4LF9 - chains A and O of the 21 polymer chains in the assembly; structure by X-ray diffraction, 3.28 A resolution.

Chain A:
Molecule: 16S rRNA
Organism: Thermus thermophilus
Sequence (1522 nucleotides; each row starts with the number of its first residue; note: 42 numbers in that range are skipped by the numbering (no residue carries them; nothing is unmodelled there); a row labelled like 190A-190L holds insertion residues (190A, then the next letters in order); numbering starts at 0):
     0 UUUGUUGGAGAGUUUGAUCCUGGCUCAGGGUGAACGCUGGCGGCGUGCCU
    50 AAGACAUGCAAGUCGUGCGGG
    73 CCGCGGGGUUUU
    88 ACUCCG
    95 UGGUC
   101 AGCGGCGGACGGGUGAGUAACGCGUGGGU
  129A G
   130 ACCUACCCGGAAGAGGGGGACAACCCGGGGAAACUCGGGCUAAUCCCCCA
   180 UGUGGACCCGC
190A-190L CCCUUGGGGUGU
   191 GUCCAAAGGGCUUU
   216 GCCCGCUUCCGGAUGGGCCCGCGUCCCAUCAGCUAGUUGGUGGGGUAAUG
   266 GCCCACCAAGGCGACGACGGGUAGCCGGUCUGAGAGGAUGGCCGGCCACA
   316 GGGGCACUGAGACACGGGCCCCACUCCUACGGGAGGCAGCAGUUAGGAAU
   366 CUUCCGCAAUGGGCGCAAGCCUGACGGAGCGACGCCGCUUGGAGGAAGAA
   416 GCCCUUCGGGGUGUAAACUCCUGAA
   442 CCCGGGACGAAACCCCCGACGA
   474 GGGGACUGACGGUACCGGG
   494 GUAAUAGCGCCGGCCAACUCCGUGCCAGCAGCCGCGGUAAUACGGAGGGC
   544 GCGAGCGUUACCCGGAUUCACUGGGCGUAAAGGGCGUGUAGGCGGCCUGG
   594 GGCGUCCCAUGUGAAAGACCACGGCUCAACCGUGGGGGAGCGUGGGAUAC
   644 GCUCAGGCUAGACGGUGGGAGAGGGUGGUGGAAUUCCCGGAGUAGCGGUG
   694 AAAUGCGCAGAUACCGGGAGGAACGCCGAUGGCGAAGGCAGCCACCUGGU
   744 CCACCCGUGACGCUGAGGCGCGAAAGCGUGGGGAGCAAACCGGAUUAGAU
   794 ACCCGGGUAGUCCACGCCCUAAACGAUGCGCGCUAGGUCUCUGGGUCU
   848 CCUGGGGGCCGAAGCUAACGCGUUAAGCGCGCCGCCUGGGGAGUACGGCC
   898 GCAAGGCUGAAACUCAAAGGAAUUGACGGGGGCCCGCACAAGCGGUGGAG
   948 CAUGUGGUUUAAUUCGAAGXAACGCGAAGAACCUUACCAGGCCUUGACAU
   998 GCUAGG
 1003A G
  1004 AACCCGGGUGAAAGCCUGGGGUGCCCC
1030A-1030D GCGA
  1031 GGGGAGCCCUAGCACAGGUGCUGCAUGGCCGUCGUCAGCUCGUGCCGUGA
  1081 GGUGUUGGGUUAAGUCCCGCAACGAGCGCAACCCCCGCCGUUAGUUGCCA
  1131 GCGGUUCGGCCGGGCACUCUAACGGGACUGCCCGCGAAA
  1171 GCGGGAGGAAGGAGGGGACGACGUCUGGUCAGCAUGGCCCUUACGGCCUG
  1221 GGCGACACACGUGCUACAAUGCCCACUACAAAGCGAUGCCACCCGGCAAC
  1271 GGGGAGCUAAUCGCAAAAAGGUGGGCCCAGUUCGGAUUGGGGUCUGCAAC
  1321 CCGACCCCAUGAAGCCGGAAUCGCUAGUAAUCGCGGAUCAG
 1361A C
  1362 CAUGCCGCGGUGAAUACGUUCCCGGGCCUUGUACACACXGCCXGUXACGC
  1412 CAUGGGAGCGGGCUCUACCCGAAGUCGCCGGG
  1446 AGCCUACGGG
  1459 CAGGCGCCGAGGGUAGGGCCCGUGACUGGGGCGAAGUCGUAACAAGGUAG
  1509 CUGUACCGGAAGGUGCGGCUGGAUCCACUCCUUUCU
Disordered / not traced: 0-4, 1534-1538
Modified positions: PSU (pseudouridine-5'-monophosphate) at position 516, 7MG (7N-methyl-8-hydroguanosine-5'-monophosphate) at position 527, M2G (N2-dimethylguanosine-5'-monophosphate) at position 966, 5MC (5-methylcytidine-5'-monophosphate) at position 967, 2MG (2N-methylguanosine-5'-monophosphate) at position 1207, 5MC (5-methylcytidine-5'-monophosphate) at position 1400, 4OC (4n,o2'-methylcytidine-5'-monophosphate) at position 1402, 5MC (5-methylcytidine-5'-monophosphate) at position 1404, 5MC (5-methylcytidine-5'-monophosphate) at position 1407, UR3 (3-methyluridine-5'-monophoshate) at position 1498, MA6 (6N-dimethyladenosine-5'-monophoshate) at position 1518, MA6 (6N-dimethyladenosine-5'-monophoshate) at position 1519, PSU (pseudouridine-5'-monophosphate) at position 1540, PSU (pseudouridine-5'-monophosphate) at position 1541
Construct notes: conflict C1534 (A2157 in M26923.1), A1535 (C2158 in M26923.1)
Bound ions: Mg2+ site 1: U12, G22; Mg2+ site 2: U12, A914; Mg2+ site 3 near G21 (its only coordinating residue here); Mg2+ site 4: C48, G115; Mg2+ site 5: A53, A353; Mg2+ site 6 near G105 (its only coordinating residue here); Mg2+ site 7: A116, G117, G289; Mg2+ site 8: C121, G124, U125, G236; Mg2+ site 9: C174, C175; Mg2+ site 10: U182, G183; Mg2+ site 11 near A195 (its only coordinating residue here); Mg2+ site 12 near U264 (its only coordinating residue here); 4 more K+ sites not listed; 64 more Mg2+ sites not listed
Residues lining bound ligands: gentamicin c1a (LLL; (2R,3R,4R,5R)-2-((1S,2S,3R,4S,6R)-4,6-diamino-3-((2R,3R,6S)-3-amino-6-(aminomethyl)-tetrahydro-2H-pyran-2-yloxy)-2-hydr oxycyclohexyloxy)-5-methyl-4-(methylamino)-tetrahydro-2H-pyran-3,5-diol): 5MC_1404, G1405, U1406, 5MC_1407, A1408, C1409, G1491, A1492, A1493, G1494, U1495

Chain O:
Molecule: ribosomal protein S15
Organism: Thermus thermophilus
UniProtKB: Q5SJ76 (RS15_THET8); numbering as in UniProt (aligned over 1-89)
Amino-acid sequence (89 residues; each row starts with the number of its first residue):
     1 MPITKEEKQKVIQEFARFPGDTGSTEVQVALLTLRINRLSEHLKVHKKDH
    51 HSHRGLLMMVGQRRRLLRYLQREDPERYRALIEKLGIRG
Disordered / not traced: 1

How chain A and chain O interact:
Contacting residue pairs (71):
  G579(A) - Arg54(O)  hydrogen bond to the phosphate
  U580(A) - Arg54(O)  salt bridge to the phosphate
  U580(A) - Leu57(O)  sugar contact
  U580(A) - Met58(O)  sugar contact
  G581(A) - Gly61(O)  phosphate contact
  G581(A) - Arg64(O)  hydrogen bond to the phosphate
  G581(A) - Arg65(O)  salt bridge to the phosphate
  U582(A) - Arg64(O)  salt bridge to the phosphate
  U582(A) - Arg68(O)  salt bridge to the phosphate
  C656(A) - Gln28(O)  hydrogen bond to the sugar
  C656(A) - Gln62(O)  sugar contact
  G657(A) - Thr22(O)  hydrogen bond to the base
  G657(A) - Gly23(O)  sugar contact
  G657(A) - Gln28(O)  sugar contact
  G657(A) - Leu31(O)  phosphate contact
  G658(A) - Lys8(O)  salt bridge to the phosphate
  G658(A) - Gln9(O)  phosphate contact
  G658(A) - Ile12(O)  phosphate contact
  G658(A) - Thr22(O)  sugar contact
  G658(A) - Leu31(O)  phosphate contact
  U659(A) - Lys8(O)  salt bridge to the phosphate
  U659(A) - Gln9(O)  hydrogen bond to the phosphate
  G660(A) - Lys5(O)  salt bridge to the phosphate
  G661(A) - Lys5(O)  salt bridge to the phosphate
  G666(A) - Ser52(O)  base contact
  G667(A) - His42(O)  base contact
  G667(A) - Asp49(O)  hydrogen bond to the sugar
  G667(A) - His50(O)  sugar contact
  G667(A) - His51(O)  sugar contact
  G668(A) - His46(O)  hydrogen bond to the sugar
  G668(A) - Lys48(O)  sugar contact
  G668(A) - Asp49(O)  sugar contact
  U669(A) - His46(O)  sugar contact
  A728(A) - His51(O)  base contact
  A728(A) - Arg54(O)  salt bridge to the phosphate
  A729(A) - His51(O)  hydrogen bond to the base
  G730(A) - His51(O)  hydrogen bond to the base
  C739(A) - Pro2(O)  phosphate contact
  C739(A) - His42(O)  hydrogen bond to the sugar
  U740(A) - Pro2(O)  phosphate contact
  U740(A) - Arg38(O)  phosphate contact
  U740(A) - Leu39(O)  phosphate contact
  U740(A) - His42(O)  hydrogen bond to the sugar
  U740(A) - Ser52(O)  hydrogen bond to the sugar
  G741(A) - Arg35(O)  salt bridge to the phosphate
  G741(A) - Leu39(O)  sugar contact
  G741(A) - His51(O)  hydrogen bond to the sugar
  G741(A) - Ser52(O)  sugar contact
  G741(A) - Gly55(O)  sugar contact
  G742(A) - Arg35(O)  salt bridge to the phosphate
  G742(A) - Met58(O)  sugar contact
  G750(A) - Asp21(O)  hydrogen bond to the sugar
  G750(A) - Thr22(O)  hydrogen bond to the sugar
  G750(A) - Gly23(O)  hydrogen bond to the base
  G750(A) - Ser24(O)  sugar contact
  G750(A) - Gln28(O)  base contact
  U751(A) - Phe18(O)  phosphate contact
  U751(A) - Gly23(O)  sugar contact
  U751(A) - Ser24(O)  sugar contact
  U751(A) - Thr25(O)  sugar contact
  G752(A) - Tyr69(O)  sugar contact
  A753(A) - Tyr69(O)  hydrogen bond to the phosphate
  C754(A) - Arg65(O)  sugar contact
  C754(A) - Leu66(O)  sugar contact
  C754(A) - Tyr69(O)  sugar contact
  C754(A) - Arg72(O)  salt bridge to the phosphate
  G755(A) - Arg65(O)  salt bridge to the phosphate
  G763(A) - His53(O)  sugar contact
  C764(A) - His50(O)  hydrogen bond to the phosphate
  G765(A) - His50(O)  salt bridge to the phosphate
  C808(A) - Lys48(O)  salt bridge to the phosphate
Interface residues without a listed pair, chain A (35 interface residues in all): A583, G727, C749, G809
Interface residues without a listed pair, chain O (38 interface residues in all): Gly20, Met59

In short:
35 residues of chain A face 38 of chain O across their interface; the contacts include 18 hydrogen bonds and
15 salt bridges. Among the polar pairs are G657(A)-Thr22(O), A729(A)-His51(O) and G730(A)-His51(O). Bound to
chain A: gentamicin c1a. U12(A) and G22(A) coordinate Mg2+ site 1.
Here chain A is 16S rRNA and chain O is ribosomal protein S15, both from Thermus thermophilus. Entry 4LF9
(Crystal Structure of 30S ribosomal subunit from Thermus thermophilus) was determined by X-ray diffraction.
